PDB entry 7BA0 | X-ray diffraction, 1.14 A resolution | chain A

# Chain A
Molecule: Peptidyl-prolyl cis-trans isomerase FKBP5
From: Homo sapiens
Notes: EC 5.2.1.8
UniProtKB: Q13451 (FKBP5_HUMAN); numbering as in UniProt (aligned over 16-140)
Amino-acid sequence (130 residues; row label = number of the first residue in the row):
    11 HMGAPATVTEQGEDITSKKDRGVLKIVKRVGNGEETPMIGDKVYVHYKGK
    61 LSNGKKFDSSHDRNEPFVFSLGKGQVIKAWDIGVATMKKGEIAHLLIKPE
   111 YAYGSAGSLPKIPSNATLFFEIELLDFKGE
Unresolved in the structure: 11-12
Differences from the reference sequence: expression tag (11-15); engineered mutation Thr19 (Ala in Q13451), Ala103 (Cys in Q13451), Ile107 (Cys in Q13451)
Residues lining bound ligands: T5H (2-cyclohexyl-12-[2-(3,4-dimethoxyphenyl)ethyl]-20,21-dihydroxy-25,28-dimethoxy-11,18,23-trioxa-4-azatetracyclo[22.2.2.113,17.04,9]nonacosa-1(26),13(29),14,16,24,27-hexaene-3,10-dione): Tyr57, Gly59, Lys60, Leu61, Lys66, Phe67, Asp68, Arg73, Phe77, Gly84, Gln85, Val86, Ile87, Lys88, Trp90, Ala112, Tyr113, Ser118, Lys121, Ile122, Leu128, Phe130
Curated features (UniProtKB/Swiss-Prot):
  - modified residue: Lys28 (N6-acetyllysine)
  - mutagenesis: Lys28 (K28Q: Mimics acetylation; impaired interaction with AKT1 and PHLPP1; when associated with Q-155; K28R: Decreased acetylation; promotes interaction with AKT1 and PHLPP1; when associated with R-155)

# Summary
Ligands of chain A: compound T5H. Curated annotation (UniProt) lists one mutagenesis site.
Chain A is Peptidyl-prolyl cis-trans isomerase FKBP5 (Homo sapiens); the structure, Structure of the FKBP51FK1
domain in complex with the macrocyclic SAFit analogue 63, was determined by X-ray diffraction together with
7A6W, 7A6X, 7AWX, 7B9Y and 7B9Z from the same study.
